PDB entry 8DLU | electron microscopy, 3.14 A resolution | chains A and C of the 5 polymer chains in the assembly

[Chain A (and C)]
Molecule: Spike glycoprotein
Source organism: Severe acute respiratory syndrome coronavirus 2
Notes: chain C of this document is another copy of the same molecule, construct and numbering; everything in this record applies to it too
UniProt: P0DTC2 (SPIKE_SARS2); numbering as in UniProt (aligned over 1-1208)
Chain sequence (1288 residues; each row starts with the number of its first residue):
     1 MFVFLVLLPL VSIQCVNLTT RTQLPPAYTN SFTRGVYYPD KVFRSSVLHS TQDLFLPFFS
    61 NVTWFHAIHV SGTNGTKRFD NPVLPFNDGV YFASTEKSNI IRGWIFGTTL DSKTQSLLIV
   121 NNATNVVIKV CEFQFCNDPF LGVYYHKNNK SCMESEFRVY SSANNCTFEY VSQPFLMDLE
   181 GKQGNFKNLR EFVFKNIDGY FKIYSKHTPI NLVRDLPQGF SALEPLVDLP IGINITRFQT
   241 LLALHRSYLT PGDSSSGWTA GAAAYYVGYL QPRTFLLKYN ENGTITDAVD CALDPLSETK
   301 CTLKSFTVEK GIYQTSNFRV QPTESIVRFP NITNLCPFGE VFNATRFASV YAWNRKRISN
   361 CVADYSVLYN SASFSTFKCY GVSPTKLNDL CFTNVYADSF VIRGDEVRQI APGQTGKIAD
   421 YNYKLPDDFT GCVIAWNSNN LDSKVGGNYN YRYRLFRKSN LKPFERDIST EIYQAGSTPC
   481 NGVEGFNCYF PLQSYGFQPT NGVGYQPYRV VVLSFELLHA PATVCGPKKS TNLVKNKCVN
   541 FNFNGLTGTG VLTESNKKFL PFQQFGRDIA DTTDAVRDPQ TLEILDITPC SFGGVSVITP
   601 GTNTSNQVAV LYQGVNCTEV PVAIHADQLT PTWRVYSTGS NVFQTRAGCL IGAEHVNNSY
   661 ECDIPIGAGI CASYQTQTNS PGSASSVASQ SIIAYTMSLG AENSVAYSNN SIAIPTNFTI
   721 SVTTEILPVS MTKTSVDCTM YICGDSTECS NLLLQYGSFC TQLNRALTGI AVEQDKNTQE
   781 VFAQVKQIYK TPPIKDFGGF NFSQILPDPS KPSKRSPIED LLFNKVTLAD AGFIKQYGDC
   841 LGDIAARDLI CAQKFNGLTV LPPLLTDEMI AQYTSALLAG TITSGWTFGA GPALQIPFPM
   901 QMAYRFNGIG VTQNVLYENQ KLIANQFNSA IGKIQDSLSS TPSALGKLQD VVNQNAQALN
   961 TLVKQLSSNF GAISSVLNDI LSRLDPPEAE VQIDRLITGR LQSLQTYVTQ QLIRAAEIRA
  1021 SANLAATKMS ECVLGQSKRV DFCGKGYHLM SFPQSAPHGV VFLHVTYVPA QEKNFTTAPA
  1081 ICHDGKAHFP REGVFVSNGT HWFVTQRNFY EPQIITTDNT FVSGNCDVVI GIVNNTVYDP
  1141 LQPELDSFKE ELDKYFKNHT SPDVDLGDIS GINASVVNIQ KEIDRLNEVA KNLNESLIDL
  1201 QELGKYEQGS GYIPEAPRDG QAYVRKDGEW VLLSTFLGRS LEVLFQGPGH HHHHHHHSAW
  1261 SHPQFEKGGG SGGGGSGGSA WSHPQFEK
Not modelled in the structure: 1-13, 70-76, 146-152, 177-184, 248-256, 621-640, 676-690, 828-855, 1148-1288
Sequence notes: conflict I13 (Ser in P0DTC2), C152 (Trp in P0DTC2), R452 (Leu in P0DTC2), G614 (Asp in P0DTC2), G682 (Arg in P0DTC2), S683 (Arg in P0DTC2), S685 (Arg in P0DTC2), P817 (Phe in P0DTC2), P892 (Ala in P0DTC2), P899 (Ala in P0DTC2), P942 (Ala in P0DTC2), P986 (Lys in P0DTC2), P987 (Val in P0DTC2); expression tag (1209-1288)
UniProt features mapped onto this chain:
  - region: N280 to C301 (Putative superantigen), R403 to D405 (Integrin-binding motif), N448 to Y451, Y453 to F456 (Immunodominant HLA epitope recognized by the CD8+), P681, A684 (Putative superantigen), S816 to Y837 (Fusion peptide 1), K835 to F855 (Fusion peptide 2), D1163 to E1202 (Heptad repeat 2)
  - site: R815, S816 (Cleavage)
  - glycosylation: N17 (N-linked (GlcNAc...) (complex) asparagine), N61 (N-linked (GlcNAc...) (hybrid) asparagine), N74 (N-linked (GlcNAc...) (complex) asparagine), N122 (N-linked (GlcNAc...) (hybrid) asparagine), N149 (N-linked (GlcNAc...) (complex) asparagine), N165 (N-linked (GlcNAc...) (complex) asparagine), N234 (N-linked (GlcNAc...) (high mannose) asparagine), N282 (N-linked (GlcNAc...) (complex) asparagine), T323 (O-linked (GalNAc) threonine), S325 (O-linked (HexNAc...) serine), N331 (N-linked (GlcNAc...) (complex) asparagine), N343 (N-linked (GlcNAc...) (complex) asparagine), N603 (N-linked (GlcNAc...) (hybrid) asparagine), N616 (N-linked (GlcNAc...) (complex) asparagine), N657 (N-linked (GlcNAc...) (complex) asparagine), T676 (O-linked (GlcNAc...) threonine), T678 (O-linked (GlcNAc...) threonine), N709 (N-linked (GlcNAc...) (high mannose) asparagine), N717 (N-linked (GlcNAc...) (hybrid) asparagine), N801 (N-linked (GlcNAc...) (hybrid) asparagine) and 6 more in UniProt
Disulfides: C15-C136, C131-C166, C291-C301, C336-C361, C379-C432, C391-C525, C480-C488, C538-C590, C617-C649, C662-C671, C738-C760, C743-C749, C1032-C1043, C1082-C1126
Glycans and other covalent adducts: N-acetylglucosamine (NAG) linked to N17, N61, N122, N165, N234, N282, N331, N343, N709, N717, N801, N1074, N1098, N1134

[Chain A / chain C interface]
Contacting residue pairs (162; chain A residue first):
  Y38(A) - L560(C)
  Y38(A) - F562(C)  hydrophobic
  D40(A) - F562(C)
  K41(A) - F562(C)
  K41(A) - Q563(C)
  K41(A) - Q564(C)  hydrogen bond (backbone-backbone)
  K41(A) - F565(C)
  V42(A) - Q563(C)
  V42(A) - F565(C)
  V42(A) - R567(C)
  F43(A) - K557(C)
  F43(A) - K558(C)
  F43(A) - F559(C)  hydrophobic
  F43(A) - Q563(C)
  F43(A) - F565(C)  hydrogen bond (backbone-backbone)
  F43(A) - G566(C)
  F43(A) - R567(C)
  D198(A) - N394(C)
  Y200(A) - R357(C)  hydrogen bond
  Y200(A) - T393(C)
  Y200(A) - N394(C)
  E224(A) - L560(C)
  P225(A) - F562(C)  hydrophobic
  P230(A) - R357(C)
  N282(A) - K558(C)
  Y369(A) - S477(C)  hydrogen bond
  D737(A) - N317(C)  hydrogen bond
  D737(A) - R319(C)  salt bridge
  M740(A) - F592(C)  hydrophobic
  D745(A) - T549(C)  hydrogen bond
  Q755(A) - S968(C)
  Q755(A) - N969(C)  hydrogen bond
  Q755(A) - F970(C)  hydrogen bond (backbone-backbone)
  Q755(A) - G971(C)
  Y756(A) - Q965(C)  hydrogen bond (backbone-side chain)
  Y756(A) - S968(C)
  Y756(A) - F970(C)
  Y756(A) - R995(C)
  G757(A) - Q965(C)
  G757(A) - S968(C)
  S758(A) - T961(C)
  S758(A) - Q965(C)  hydrogen bond (backbone-side chain)
  F759(A) - Q965(C)
  F759(A) - Q1002(C)
  F759(A) - S1003(C)
  Q762(A) - T961(C)
  R765(A) - Q957(C)
  E773(A) - E1017(C)
  Q784(A) - D1041(C)
  K786(A) - G700(C)
  K786(A) - A701(C)
  Q787(A) - A701(C)
  Q787(A) - N703(C)  hydrogen bond
  I788(A) - L699(C)  hydrophobic
  I788(A) - G700(C)
  I788(A) - A701(C)  hydrogen bond (backbone-backbone)
  I788(A) - E702(C)
  I788(A) - N703(C)  hydrogen bond (backbone-backbone)
  Y789(A) - N703(C)
  Y789(A) - V705(C)  hydrophobic
  K790(A) - N703(C)
  K790(A) - V705(C)
  P792(A) - Y707(C)  hydrophobic
  D796(A) - Y707(C)  hydrogen bond (backbone-side chain)
  D796(A) - N709(C)  hydrogen bond
  F797(A) - Y707(C)
  G857(A) - F592(C)
  L858(A) - F592(C)
  T859(A) - F592(C)
  L861(A) - Q613(C)
  P862(A) - A647(C)  hydrophobic
  P863(A) - A668(C)  hydrogen bond (backbone-backbone)
  L864(A) - P665(C)  hydrophobic
  L864(A) - G667(C)
  L864(A) - A668(C)
  L864(A) - G669(C)  hydrogen bond (backbone-backbone)
  T866(A) - A668(C)
  T866(A) - G669(C)
  M869(A) - G669(C)
  M869(A) - M697(C)  hydrophobic
  M869(A) - L699(C)
  Q872(A) - L699(C)
  Y873(A) - L699(C)
  T883(A) - V705(C)
  T883(A) - Y707(C)
  W886(A) - Y1047(C)
  G889(A) - D1041(C)
  G889(A) - K1045(C)  hydrogen bond (backbone-side chain)
  A890(A) - G1046(C)
  A890(A) - Y1047(C)
  A890(A) - P1069(C)
  P892(A) - P1069(C)
  P892(A) - E1072(C)
  A893(A) - V705(C)  hydrophobic
  L894(A) - A713(C)
  L894(A) - P715(C)  hydrophobic
  L894(A) - E1072(C)
  Q895(A) - V705(C)
  Q895(A) - A706(C)
  Q895(A) - S711(C)
  Q895(A) - I712(C)
  Q895(A) - A713(C)  hydrogen bond (backbone-backbone)
  Q895(A) - N1074(C)  hydrogen bond
  I896(A) - Y707(C)
  I896(A) - I712(C)  hydrophobic
  P897(A) - Y707(C)  hydrophobic
  P897(A) - S708(C)
  P897(A) - N709(C)
  P897(A) - S711(C)
  P897(A) - T1077(C)
  F898(A) - Y707(C)  hydrogen bond (backbone-side chain)
  M900(A) - T1077(C)
  M900(A) - A1078(C)
  M900(A) - V1094(C)  hydrophobic
  Y904(A) - V1094(C)
  Y904(A) - R1107(C)
  N907(A) - R1107(C)  hydrogen bond
  Q913(A) - P1090(C)  hydrogen bond (side chain-backbone)
  Q913(A) - R1107(C)
  N914(A) - F1089(C)
  N914(A) - F1121(C)
  N914(A) - S1123(C)  hydrogen bond
  Y917(A) - P1079(C)
  Y917(A) - F1089(C)  hydrophobic
  Y917(A) - V1129(C)  hydrophobic
  E918(A) - S1123(C)  hydrogen bond
  E918(A) - V1128(C)
  N960(A) - I569(C)
  V963(A) - A570(C)  hydrophobic
  K964(A) - I569(C)
  S967(A) - D571(C)
  N978(A) - T547(C)
  D979(A) - L518(C)
  S982(A) - K386(C)
  S982(A) - L390(C)
  R983(A) - G381(C)  hydrogen bond (side chain-backbone)
  R983(A) - V382(C)
  R983(A) - S383(C)  hydrogen bond (backbone-backbone)
  R983(A) - L390(C)
  R983(A) - L517(C)
  L984(A) - S383(C)
  D985(A) - S383(C)
  D994(A) - R995(C)  salt bridge
  L1001(A) - Q1002(C)
  Q1005(A) - Q1002(C)  hydrogen bond
  Q1005(A) - T1006(C)  hydrogen bond
  T1009(A) - T1009(C)
  L1012(A) - I1013(C)  hydrophobic
  R1019(A) - E1017(C)  salt bridge
  T1027(A) - R1039(C)
  S1030(A) - V1040(C)
  S1030(A) - D1041(C)
  E1031(A) - R1039(C)  salt bridge
  E1031(A) - V1040(C)
  L1034(A) - V1040(C)
  L1034(A) - D1041(C)
  G1035(A) - V1040(C)
  R1039(A) - R1039(C)
  E1111(A) - S1123(C)
  L1141(A) - L1141(C)  hydrophobic
  E1144(A) - L1141(C)
  E1144(A) - L1145(C)
Also at the interface, not in a pair above, chain A (97 interface residues in all): G283, K378, T768, N856, L865, T887, G891, T912, Q920, L981, Q1113
Also at the interface, not in a pair above, chain C (104 interface residues in all): Q314, Y380, Y396, T430, N487, P521, G545, G548, I666, I670, C671, S704, N710, G999, F1042, V1068, V1122, I1130

[In short]
The interface between chain A and chain C involves 97 residues on one side and 104 on the other; the contacts
include 29 hydrogen bonds and 4 salt bridges. Among the polar pairs are D737(A)-R319(C), D994(A)-R995(C) and
R1019(A)-E1017(C).
Both chains are Spike glycoprotein (Severe acute respiratory syndrome coronavirus 2). Entry 8DLU (Cryo-EM
structure of SARS-CoV-2 Epsilon (B.1.429) spike protein in complex with human ACE2) was determined by electron
microscopy (same publication as 8DLJ, 8DLK, 8DLM, 8DLN, 8DLP, 8DLQ and 6 further entries).
